Entry 2UYQ (X-ray diffraction, 1.80 A resolution); this record covers chain A.

# Chain A
Molecule: Hypothetical protein ML2640
Source organism: Mycobacterium leprae
UniProt: Q9CCZ4 (Q9CCZ4_MYCLE); numbering as in UniProt (aligned over 1-310)
Chain sequence (310 residues; numbered 1 to 310; the number before each row is that of its first residue):
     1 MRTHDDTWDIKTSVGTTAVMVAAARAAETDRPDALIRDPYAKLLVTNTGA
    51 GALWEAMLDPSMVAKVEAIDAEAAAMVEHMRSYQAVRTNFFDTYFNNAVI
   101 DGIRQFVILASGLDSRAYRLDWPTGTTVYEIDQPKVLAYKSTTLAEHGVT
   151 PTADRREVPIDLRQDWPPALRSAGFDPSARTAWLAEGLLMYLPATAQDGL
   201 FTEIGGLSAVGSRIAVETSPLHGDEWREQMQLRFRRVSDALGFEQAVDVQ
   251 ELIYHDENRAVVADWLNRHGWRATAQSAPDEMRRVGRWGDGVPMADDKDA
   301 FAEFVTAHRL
Not modelled in the structure: 1-13, 58-69, 241-251
Ligand contacts: S-adenosylmethionine (SAM): Ala110, Gly112, Asp132, Gln133, Val136, Ile160, Asp161, Leu162, Arg163, Gly187, Leu188, Leu192
Swiss-Prot annotation at these positions:
  - binding site (S-adenosyl-L-methionine): Asp132, Asp161, Leu162
What the authors report for this chain:
  - binding site for S-adenosylmethionine: Ala110, Gly112, Asp132, Gln133, Asp161 to Arg163, Gly187, Leu188

# In short
Bound to chain A: S-adenosylmethionine. UniProt lists 3 S-adenosyl-L-methionine-binding residues. The paper
reports a binding site for S-adenosylmethionine at Ala110, Gly112 and Asp132 among others.
Chain A is Hypothetical protein ML2640 (Mycobacterium leprae); the structure, Crystal structure of ML2640c
from Mycobacterium leprae in complex with S-adenosylmethionine, was determined by X-ray diffraction (same
publication as 2UYO and 2CKD).
